7V35 - chains A and N of the 6 polymer chains in the assembly; structure by electron microscopy, 3.40 A resolution.

Chain A:
Protein: Guanine nucleotide-binding protein G(s) subunit alpha isoforms short
Source organism: Homo sapiens
UniProtKB: P63092 (GNAS2_HUMAN); residues 1-394 here = UniProt positions 1-394
Amino-acid sequence (394 residues; each row starts with the number of its first residue):
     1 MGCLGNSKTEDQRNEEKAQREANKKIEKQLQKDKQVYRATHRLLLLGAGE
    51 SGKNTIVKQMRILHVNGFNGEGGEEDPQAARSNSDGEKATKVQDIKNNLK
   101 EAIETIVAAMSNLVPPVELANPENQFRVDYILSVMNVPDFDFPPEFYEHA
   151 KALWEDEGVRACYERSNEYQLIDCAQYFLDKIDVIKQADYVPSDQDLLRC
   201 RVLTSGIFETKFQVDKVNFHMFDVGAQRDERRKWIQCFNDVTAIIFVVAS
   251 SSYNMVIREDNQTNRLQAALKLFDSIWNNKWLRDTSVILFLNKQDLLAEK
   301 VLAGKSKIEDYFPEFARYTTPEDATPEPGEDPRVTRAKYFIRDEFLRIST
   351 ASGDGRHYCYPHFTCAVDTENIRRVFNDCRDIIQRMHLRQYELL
Unresolved in the structure: 1-10, 49-206, 252-263, 299-305
Sequence notes: engineered mutation Asn54 (Ser in P63092), Ala226 (Gly in P63092), Ala268 (Glu in P63092), Lys271 (Asn in P63092), Asp274 (Lys in P63092), Lys280 (Arg in P63092), Asp284 (Thr in P63092), Thr285 (Ile in P63092)

Chain N:
Protein: Nanobody-35
Source organism: synthetic construct
Notes: antibody fragment or engineered binder
Amino-acid sequence (140 residues; row label = number of the first residue in the row; numbers below 1 keep their minus sign (Met-1 is residue -1)):
    -1 MAQVQLQESGGGLVQPGGSLRLSCAASGFTFSNYKMNWVRQAPGKGLEWV
    49 SDISQSGASISYTGSVKGRFTISRDNAKNTLYLQMNSLKPEDTAVYYCAR
    99 CPAPFTRDCFDVTSTTYAYRGQGTQVTVSSHHHHHHEPEA
Unresolved in the structure: -1 to 0, 127-138
Disulfides: Cys22-Cys96, Cys99-Cys107

Chain A / chain N interface:
Pairs across the interface (23; chain A residue first):
  Arg228(A) with Thr113(N)
  Asp229(A) with Thr111(N)
  Glu230(A) with Thr111(N); Thr113(N), hydrogen bond
  Arg231(A) with Phe108(N)
  Arg232(A) with Phe108(N); Tyr115(N)
  Asn264(A) with Lys43(N); Glu46(N), hydrogen bond (backbone-side chain)
  Gln267(A) with Trp47(N); Thr61(N)
  Ala268(A) with Val110(N), hydrophobic
  Lys271(A) with Asn35(N); Trp47(N); Asp109(N); Val110(N)
  Leu272(A) with Phe108(N), hydrophobic
  Ser275(A) with Cys107(N)
  Asn278(A) with Arg105(N)
  Asn279(A) with Asp106(N)
  Lys280(A) with Thr104(N), hydrogen bond
  Tyr311(A) with Gly62(N)
  Pro313(A) with Gly62(N)
Other interface residues (no listed pair), chain A (18 interface residues in all): Asp310, Phe312
Other interface residues (no listed pair), chain N (19 interface residues in all): Lys65, Pro100, Thr114

Summary:
Chain A and chain N form an interface of 18 and 19 residues respectively; the contacts include 3 hydrogen
bonds. Among the polar pairs are Glu230(A)-Thr113(N), Asn264(A)-Glu46(N) and Lys280(A)-Thr104(N).
Chain A is Guanine nucleotide-binding protein G(s) subunit alpha isoforms short (Homo sapiens) and chain N is
Nanobody-35 (synthetic construct); the structure, Cryo-EM structure of the GIPR/GLP-1R/GCGR triagonist peptide
20-bound human GCGR-Gs complex, was determined by electron microscopy, deposited together with 7FIM, 7FIN,
7FIY, 7VAB, 7VBH and 7VBI.
